2Z3N - chains A and C of the 4 polymer chains in the assembly; structure by X-ray diffraction, 2.50 A resolution.

== Chain A ==
Name: Leucyl/phenylalanyl-tRNA-protein transferase
Source organism: Escherichia coli
Notes: EC 2.3.2.6
UniProt: P0A8P1 (LFTR_ECOLI); residue numbers follow UniProt; this construct covers 2-234
Sequence (233 residues; each row starts with the number of its first residue):
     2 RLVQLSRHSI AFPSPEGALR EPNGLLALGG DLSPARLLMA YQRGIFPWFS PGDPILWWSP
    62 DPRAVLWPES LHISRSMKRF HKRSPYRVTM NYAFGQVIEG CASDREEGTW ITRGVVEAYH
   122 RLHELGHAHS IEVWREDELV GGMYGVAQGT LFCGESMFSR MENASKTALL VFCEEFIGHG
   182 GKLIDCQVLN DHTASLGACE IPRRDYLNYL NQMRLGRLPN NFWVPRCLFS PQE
Not modelled in the structure: 107, 233-234
Ligand contacts: d(-)-tartaric acid (TAR): Ser-160, Met-162, Glu-163, Asn-164, Ala-165, Ser-166, Lys-167, His-193

== Chain C ==
Name: peptide (PHE)(ARG)(TYR)(LEU)(GLY)
Sequence (5 residues; row label = number of the first residue in the row):
   301 FRYLG

== Chain A / chain C interface ==
Pairs across the interface (29):
  Tyr-42(A) with Arg-302(C)
  Phe-47(A) with Arg-302(C)
  Pro-48(A) with Arg-302(C), hydrogen bond (backbone-side chain); Tyr-303(C)
  Trp-49(A) with Arg-302(C); Tyr-303(C)
  Arg-106(A) with Tyr-303(C); Leu-304(C)
  Glu-108(A) with Tyr-303(C), hydrogen bond (backbone-backbone); Leu-304(C); Gly-305(C)
  Trp-111(A) with Tyr-303(C), hydrophobic
  Tyr-120(A) with Arg-302(C)
  Met-144(A) with Phe-301(C), hydrophobic
  Gly-155(A) with Phe-301(C)
  Glu-156(A) with Phe-301(C); Arg-302(C), salt bridge; Tyr-303(C), hydrogen bond (backbone-backbone)
  Ser-157(A) with Phe-301(C); Tyr-303(C), hydrogen bond (side chain-backbone)
  Met-158(A) with Phe-301(C), hydrophobic; Leu-304(C)
  Cys-187(A) with Phe-301(C), hydrogen bond (backbone-backbone); Arg-302(C)
  Gln-188(A) with Phe-301(C); Arg-302(C), hydrogen bond (side chain-backbone)
  Asn-191(A) with Phe-301(C), hydrogen bond (side chain-backbone); Leu-304(C)
  Thr-194(A) with Phe-301(C)
Other interface residues (no listed pair), chain A (21 interface residues in all): Ile-112, Val-116, Tyr-145, His-193

== In short ==
21 residues of chain A face 5 of chain C across their interface; the contacts include 7 hydrogen bonds and 1
salt bridge. Among the polar pairs are Glu-156(A)/Arg-302(C), Pro-48(A)/Arg-302(C) and Ser-157(A)/Tyr-303(C).
Bound to chain A: d(-)-tartaric acid.
Here chain A is Leucyl/phenylalanyl-tRNA-protein transferase (Escherichia coli) and chain C is peptide
(PHE)(ARG)(TYR)(LEU)(GLY). Entry 2Z3N (complex structure of LF-transferase and peptide B) was determined by
X-ray diffraction together with 2Z3K, 2Z3L, 2Z3M, 2Z3O and 2Z3P from the same study.
